Entry 8CUT (X-ray diffraction, 4.00 A resolution); this record covers chains A and B.

# Chain A
Protein: I432-1(Imd) Chain A
Organism: synthetic construct
Chain sequence (148 residues; each row starts with the number of its first residue; numbers below 1 keep their minus sign (Met-8 is residue -8)):
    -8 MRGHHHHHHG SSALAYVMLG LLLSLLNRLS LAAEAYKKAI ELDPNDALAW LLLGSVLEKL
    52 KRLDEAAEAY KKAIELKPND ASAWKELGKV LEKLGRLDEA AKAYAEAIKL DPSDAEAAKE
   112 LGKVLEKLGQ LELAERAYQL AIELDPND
Unresolved in the structure: -8 to 2, 137-139

# Chain B
Protein: I432-1(Imd) Chain B
Organism: synthetic construct
Chain sequence (216 residues; each row starts with the number of its first residue; numbers below 1 keep their minus sign (Met-12 is residue -12)):
   -12 MRGHHHHHHG SSKMEELFKK HKIVAVLRAN SVEEAKEKAL AVFRGGVHLI EITFTVPDAD
    48 TVIKELSFLK EKGAIIGAGT VTSLEQCQKA VESGAEFIVS PHLDPEISKF CKINGVFYMP
   108 GVMTPTELVK AMKLGHTILK LFPGEVVGPQ FVKAMKGPFP NVKFVPTGGV NDQNVCEWFK
   168 AGVLAVGVGS ALVKGTPEQV EMLAVLFVAK IAGCTE
Unresolved in the structure: -12 to -1, 203
Disulfides: Cys163-Cys201

# Interface between chain A and chain B
Pairs across the interface - 17 pairs, chain A then chain B:
  Ala92(A) - Met189(B)
  Lys100(A) - Arg31(B)  hydrogen bond (side chain-backbone)
  Lys100(A) - Val192(B)
  Pro103(A) - Ala196(B)  hydrophobic
  Pro103(A) - Ala199(B)  hydrophobic
  Leu112(A) - Met189(B)  hydrophobic
  Gln121(A) - Gln186(B)  hydrogen bond
  Leu124(A) - Gln186(B)
  Leu124(A) - Met189(B)  hydrophobic
  Leu124(A) - Leu193(B)
  Arg127(A) - Asp159(B)  salt bridge
  Arg127(A) - Leu190(B)
  Arg127(A) - Phe194(B)
  Arg127(A) - Lys197(B)  hydrogen bond (backbone-side chain)
  Gln130(A) - Lys197(B)
  Leu131(A) - Ala196(B)  hydrophobic
  Leu131(A) - Lys197(B)
Interface residues without a listed pair, chain A (13 interface residues in all): Ala96, Ile99, Leu116, Ala128
Interface residues without a listed pair, chain B (13 interface residues in all): Ala178, Glu188

# Overview
The chain A/chain B interface involves 13 residues from each chain, with 3 hydrogen bonds and 1 salt bridge.
Polar pairs include Arg127(A)-Asp159(B), Lys100(A)-Arg31(B) and Gln121(A)-Gln186(B).
Chain A is I432-1(Imd) Chain A and chain B is I432-1(Imd) Chain B, both from synthetic construct; the
structure, Accurate computational design of genetically encoded 3D protein crystals, was determined by X-ray
diffraction (same publication as 8CUS, 8CUU, 8CUV, 8CUW, 8CWS, 8CWY and 3 further entries).
